Entry 6LVP (X-ray diffraction, 2.69 A resolution); this record covers chains B and C of the 3 polymer chains in the assembly.

== Chain B (and C) ==
Name: Enoyl-CoA hydratase
Organism: Hymenobacter sp. PAMC 26628
Notes: chain C of this document is another copy of the same molecule, construct and numbering; everything in this record applies to it too
UniProtKB: A0A126PEF4 (A0A126PEF4_9BACT); numbering as in UniProt (aligned over 1-263)
Chain sequence (263 residues; each row starts with the number of its first residue):
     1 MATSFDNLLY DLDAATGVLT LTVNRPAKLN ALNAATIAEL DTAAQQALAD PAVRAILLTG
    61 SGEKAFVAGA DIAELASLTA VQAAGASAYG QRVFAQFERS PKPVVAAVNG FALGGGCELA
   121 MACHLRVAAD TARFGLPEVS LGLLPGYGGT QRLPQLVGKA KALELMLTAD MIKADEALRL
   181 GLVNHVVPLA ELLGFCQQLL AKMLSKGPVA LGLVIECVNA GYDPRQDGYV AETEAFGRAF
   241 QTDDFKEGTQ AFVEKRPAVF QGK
What the authors report for this chain:
  - catalytic residues: Glu118, Glu138 (by similarity / conservation)

== Chain B / chain C interface ==
Pairs across the interface (82):
  Glu98(B) - Lys159(C)  salt bridge
  His124(B) - Leu163(C)
  Leu125(B) - Ala160(C)
  Leu125(B) - Leu163(C)  hydrophobic
  Leu125(B) - Glu164(C)
  Arg126(B) - Ala160(C)
  Gln155(B) - Lys159(C)  hydrogen bond
  Asn184(B) - Ala160(C)  hydrogen bond (side chain-backbone)
  Asn184(B) - Lys161(C)
  Asn184(B) - Glu164(C)  hydrogen bond
  His185(B) - Glu164(C)  salt bridge
  Leu199(B) - Thr168(C)
  Lys202(B) - Asp170(C)  salt bridge
  Met203(B) - Leu167(C)
  Met203(B) - Thr168(C)
  Lys206(B) - Val139(C)
  Lys206(B) - Ser140(C)
  Lys206(B) - Leu167(C)
  Lys206(B) - Thr168(C)
  Lys206(B) - Ala169(C)
  Gly207(B) - Val139(C)  hydrogen bond (backbone-backbone)
  Ala210(B) - Val139(C)  hydrophobic
  Ala210(B) - Gly142(C)
  Ala210(B) - Leu143(C)
  Leu211(B) - Leu167(C)
  Leu213(B) - Leu144(C)
  Val214(B) - Val139(C)  hydrophobic
  Val214(B) - Leu144(C)  hydrophobic
  Val214(B) - Met166(C)  hydrophobic
  Val214(B) - Leu167(C)  hydrophobic
  Cys217(B) - Leu144(C)  hydrophobic
  Cys217(B) - Thr150(C)
  Cys217(B) - Gln151(C)  hydrogen bond (backbone-side chain)
  Val218(B) - Thr150(C)
  Val218(B) - Leu163(C)  hydrophobic
  Val218(B) - Met166(C)  hydrophobic
  Gly221(B) - Gln151(C)
  Tyr222(B) - Pro154(C)
  Tyr222(B) - Gly158(C)
  Tyr222(B) - Lys159(C)  hydrogen bond (side chain-backbone)
  Pro224(B) - Pro224(C)  hydrophobic
  Gly228(B) - Gln151(C)
  Tyr229(B) - Gln91(C)  hydrogen bond (backbone-side chain)
  Tyr229(B) - Gly148(C)
  Tyr229(B) - Gln151(C)
  Tyr229(B) - Arg152(C)  hydrogen bond
  Glu232(B) - Gln91(C)  hydrogen bond
  Glu232(B) - Pro145(C)
  Glu232(B) - Gly146(C)
  Glu232(B) - Tyr147(C)  hydrogen bond (side chain-backbone)
  Glu232(B) - Gly148(C)  hydrogen bond (side chain-backbone)
  Glu232(B) - Gly149(C)  hydrogen bond (side chain-backbone)
  Glu232(B) - Thr150(C)  hydrogen bond
  Thr233(B) - Ala84(C)
  Thr233(B) - Ser87(C)  hydrogen bond
  Thr233(B) - Ala88(C)
  Thr233(B) - Gln91(C)  hydrogen bond
  Ala235(B) - Leu144(C)
  Phe236(B) - Ala83(C)
  Phe236(B) - Ser87(C)
  Phe236(B) - Leu144(C)
  Phe236(B) - Gly146(C)
  Gly237(B) - Ala80(C)
  Ala239(B) - Gly142(C)
  Ala239(B) - Leu143(C)  hydrophobic
  Phe240(B) - Leu75(C)
  Phe240(B) - Leu78(C)
  Phe240(B) - Thr79(C)
  Phe240(B) - Ala80(C)  hydrophobic
  Phe240(B) - Ala83(C)  hydrophobic
  Phe240(B) - Leu143(C)  hydrophobic
  Gln241(B) - Ala80(C)
  Asp244(B) - Leu141(C)
  Phe245(B) - Leu141(C)
  Phe245(B) - Gly142(C)
  Phe245(B) - Leu143(C)  hydrophobic
  Gly248(B) - Leu141(C)
  Thr249(B) - Ile72(C)
  Phe252(B) - Ile72(C)  hydrophobic
  Phe252(B) - Leu141(C)  hydrophobic
  Phe260(B) - Ser140(C)
  Phe260(B) - Gly142(C)
Interface residues without a listed pair, chain B (43 interface residues in all): Leu156, Gly181, Ile215, Asn219, Ala220, Asp227
Interface residues without a listed pair, chain C (40 interface residues in all): Ala76, Glu98, Arg225

== Overview ==
The interface between chain B and chain C involves 43 residues on one side and 40 on the other, with 15
hydrogen bonds and 3 salt bridges. Among the polar pairs are Glu98(B)-Lys159(C), His185(B)-Glu164(C) and
Lys202(B)-Asp170(C). The paper reports catalytic residues Glu118(B) and Glu138(B).
Both chains are Enoyl-CoA hydratase (Hymenobacter sp. PAMC 26628). Entry 6LVP (Enoyl-CoA hydratase (HyECH)
from Hymenobacter sp. PAMC 26628) was determined by X-ray diffraction.
